7XFH - chains C and I of the 11 polymer chains in the assembly; structure by electron microscopy, 2.90 A resolution.

[Chain C]
Name: Histone H2A type 1
From: Xenopus laevis
UniProtKB: P06897 (H2A1_XENLA); residues 0-129 here correspond to UniProt positions 1-130 (UniProt number = residue number + 1)
Amino-acid sequence (130 residues; each row starts with the number of its first residue; numbering starts at 0):
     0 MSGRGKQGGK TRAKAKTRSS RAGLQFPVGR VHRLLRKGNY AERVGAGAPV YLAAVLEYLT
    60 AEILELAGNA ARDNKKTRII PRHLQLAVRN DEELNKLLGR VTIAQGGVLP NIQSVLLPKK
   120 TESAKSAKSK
Not modelled in the structure: 0-9, 119-129
Sequence notes: conflict Arg99 (Gly100 in P06897)
Swiss-Prot annotation at these positions:
  - modified residue: Ser1 (N-acetylserine), Lys5 (N6-(2-hydroxyisobutyryl)lysine), Lys9 (N6-(2-hydroxyisobutyryl)lysine), Lys36 (N6-(2-hydroxyisobutyryl)lysine), Lys74 (N6-(2-hydroxyisobutyryl)lysine), Lys75 (N6-(2-hydroxyisobutyryl)lysine), Lys95 (N6-(2-hydroxyisobutyryl)lysine), Gln104 (N5-methylglutamine), Lys118 (N6-(2-hydroxyisobutyryl)lysine)
  - cross-link (Glycyl lysine isopeptide (Lys-Gly)): Lys13 (interchain with G-Cter in ubiquitin), Lys15 (interchain with G-Cter in ubiquitin), Lys119 (interchain with G-Cter in ubiquitin)

[Chain I]
Molecule: 152-nt DNA strand
From: Xenopus laevis
Sequence (152 nucleotides; each row starts with the number of its first residue; numbers below 1 keep their minus sign (DA-77 is residue -77)):
   -77 ATGCACAGGA TGTATATATC TGACACGTGC CTGGAGACTA GGGAGTAXTC CCCTTGGCGG
   -17 TTAAAACGCG GGGGACAGCG CGTACGTGCG TTTAAGCGGT GCTAGAGCTG TCTACGACCA
    43 ATTGAGCGGC CTCGGCACCG GGATTCTCCA GG
Not modelled in the structure: -77 to -60, 73-74
Modified positions: AAB (2'-deoxy-ribofuranose-5'-monophosphate) at position -30

[Chain C / chain I interface]
Pairs across the interface (12; chain C residue first):
  Arg11(C) - DG-42(I)  sugar contact
  Ala12(C) - DG-42(I)  phosphate contact
  Ala12(C) - DA-41(I)  phosphate contact
  Lys13(C) - DG-42(I)  sugar contact
  Lys15(C) - DA-43(I)  phosphate contact
  Lys15(C) - DG-42(I)  hydrogen bond to the phosphate
  Arg17(C) - DA-43(I)  salt bridge to the phosphate
  Arg20(C) - DG-42(I)  salt bridge to the phosphate
  Gly28(C) - DA-43(I)  phosphate contact
  Arg32(C) - DG-44(I)  salt bridge to the phosphate
  Arg42(C) - DG-35(I)  sugar contact
  Arg77(C) - DC-54(I)  sugar contact
Interface residues without a listed pair, chain C (12 interface residues in all): Ala14, Thr16
Interface residues without a listed pair, chain I (7 interface residues in all): DG-45

[In short]
12 residues of chain C and 7 residues of chain I are in contact; the contacts include 1 hydrogen bond and 3
salt bridges. Polar contacts include Lys15(C)-DG-42(I), Arg17(C)-DA-43(I) and Arg20(C)-DG-42(I).
Chain C is Histone H2A type 1 and chain I is a 152-nt DNA strand, both from Xenopus laevis; the structure,
Structure of nucleosome-AAG complex (A-30I, post-catalytic state), was determined by electron microscopy,
deposited together with 7XFC, 7XFI, 7XFJ, 7XFL, 7XFM and 7XFN.
